PDB entry 6ZHX | electron microscopy, 2.50 A resolution | chains G and I of the 12 polymer chains in the assembly

== Chain G ==
Name: Histone H2A type 1
Organism: Xenopus laevis
UniProtKB: P06897 (H2A1_XENLA); residues 0-129 here correspond to UniProt positions 1-130 (UniProt number = residue number + 1)
Chain sequence (130 residues; each row starts with the number of its first residue; numbering starts at 0):
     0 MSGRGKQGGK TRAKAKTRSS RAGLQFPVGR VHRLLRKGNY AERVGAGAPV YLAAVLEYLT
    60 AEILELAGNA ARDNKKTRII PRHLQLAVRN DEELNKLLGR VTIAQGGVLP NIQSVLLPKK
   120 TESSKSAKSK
Not modelled in the structure: 0-9, 120-129
Construct notes: conflict Arg99 (Gly100 in P06897), Ser123 (Ala124 in P06897)
Swiss-Prot annotation at these positions:
  - modified residue: Ser1 (N-acetylserine), Lys5 (N6-(2-hydroxyisobutyryl)lysine), Lys9 (N6-(2-hydroxyisobutyryl)lysine), Lys36 (N6-(2-hydroxyisobutyryl)lysine), Lys74 (N6-(2-hydroxyisobutyryl)lysine), Lys75 (N6-(2-hydroxyisobutyryl)lysine), Lys95 (N6-(2-hydroxyisobutyryl)lysine), Gln104 (N5-methylglutamine), Lys118 (N6-(2-hydroxyisobutyryl)lysine)
  - cross-link (Glycyl lysine isopeptide (Lys-Gly)): Lys13 (interchain with G-Cter in ubiquitin), Lys15 (interchain with G-Cter in ubiquitin), Lys119 (interchain with G-Cter in ubiquitin)
Reported in the primary citation:
  - mutagenesis - E61A/E64A/D90A/E92A: decreased catalytic activity with Chromodomain-helicase-DNA-binding protein 1-like
  - mutagenesis - E61A/E64A/D90A/E92A: decreased binding to Chromodomain-helicase-DNA-binding protein 1-like

== Chain I ==
Molecule: DNA (145-MER) Widom 601 sequence
Organism: synthetic construct
Sequence (145 nucleotides; numbered -72 to 72; the number before each row is that of its first residue; numbers below 1 keep their minus sign (DA-72 is residue -72)):
   -72 ATCAGAATCC CGGTGCCGAG GCCGCTCAAT TGGTCGTAGA CAGCTCTAGC ACCGCTTAAA
   -12 CGCACGTACG CGCTGTCCCC CGCGTTTTAA CCGCCAAGGG GATTACTCCC TAGTCTCCAG
    48 GCACGTGTCA GATATATACA TCGAT

== Interface between chain G and chain I ==
Residue-residue contacts - 17 pairs, chain G then chain I:
  Arg11(G) with DT43(I), hydrogen bond to the base; DC44(I), hydrogen bond to the base
  Thr16(G) with DG47(I), sugar contact
  Arg29(G) with DG48(I), hydrogen bond to the phosphate; DC49(I), salt bridge to the phosphate
  Arg42(G) with DT38(I), hydrogen bond to the sugar; DA39(I), phosphate contact
  Val43(G) with DT38(I), sugar contact; DA39(I), hydrogen bond to the phosphate
  Gly44(G) with DT38(I), phosphate contact
  Ala45(G) with DT38(I), hydrogen bond to the phosphate
  Lys75(G) with DG58(I), phosphate contact; DA59(I), phosphate contact
  Thr76(G) with DA57(I), phosphate contact; DG58(I), hydrogen bond to the phosphate
  Arg77(G) with DA57(I), sugar contact; DG58(I), hydrogen bond to the phosphate
Interface residues without a listed pair, chain G (14 interface residues in all): Pro26, His31, Glu41, Lys74
Interface residues without a listed pair, chain I (11 interface residues in all): DC37

== In short ==
14 residues of chain G and 11 residues of chain I are in contact; the contacts include 8 hydrogen bonds and 1
salt bridge. Polar contacts include Arg11(G)-DT43(I), Arg11(G)-DC44(I) and Arg42(G)-DT38(I). From the paper:
E61A/E64A/D90A/E92A of chain G reduce catalytic activity with Chromodomain-helicase-DNA-binding protein
1-like; E61A/E64A/D90A/E92A of chain G reduce binding to Chromodomain-helicase-DNA-binding protein 1-like.
Here chain G is Histone H2A type 1 (Xenopus laevis) and chain I is DNA (145-MER) Widom 601 sequence (synthetic
construct). Entry 6ZHX (Cryo-EM structure of the regulatory linker of ALC1 bound to the nucleosome's acidic
patch: nucleosome class) was determined by electron microscopy (same publication as 6ZHY).
